PDB entry 9H5B | electron microscopy, 3.60 A resolution | chains BH and BE of the 4 polymer chains in the assembly

== Chain BH ==
Name: Tail fiber protein of Haloferax tailed virus 1 gp42
Source organism: Haloferax tailed virus 1
UniProtKB: A0A410N721 (A0A410N721_HFTV1); residue numbers follow UniProt; this construct covers 1-443
Chain sequence (443 residues; numbered 1 to 443; the number before each row is that of its first residue):
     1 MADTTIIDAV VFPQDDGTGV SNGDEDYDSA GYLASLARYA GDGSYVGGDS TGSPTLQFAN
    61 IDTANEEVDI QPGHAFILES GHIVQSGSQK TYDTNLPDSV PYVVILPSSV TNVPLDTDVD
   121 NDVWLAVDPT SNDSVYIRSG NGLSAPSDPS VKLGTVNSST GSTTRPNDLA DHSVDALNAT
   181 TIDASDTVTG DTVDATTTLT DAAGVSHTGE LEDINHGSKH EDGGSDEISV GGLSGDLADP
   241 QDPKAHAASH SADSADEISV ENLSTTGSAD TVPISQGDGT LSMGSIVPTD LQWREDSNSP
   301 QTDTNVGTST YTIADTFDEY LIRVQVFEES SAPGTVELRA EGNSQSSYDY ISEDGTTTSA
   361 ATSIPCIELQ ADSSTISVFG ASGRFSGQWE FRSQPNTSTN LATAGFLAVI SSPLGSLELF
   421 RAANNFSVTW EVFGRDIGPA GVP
Not modelled in the structure: 1
Bound ions: Mg2+ site 1: V11, Q14, D26, N132; Mg2+ site 2: D16, N22, E25 (shared with E11(BE) of chain BE); Mg2+ site 3: D69, N112; Zn2+ site 1: H216, H220 (shared with 2 residues of chain BG; 2 residues of chain BI); Zn2+ site 2: H246, H250 (shared with 2 residues of chain BG; 2 residues of chain BI)

== Chain BE ==
Name: Baseplate hub
Source organism: Haloferax tailed virus 1
UniProtKB: A0A410N6T6 (A0A410N6T6_HFTV1); residues 1-954 here = UniProt positions 1-954
Chain sequence (954 residues; numbered 1 to 954; the number before each row is that of its first residue):
     1 MPQLGDSKLG ESQLGSPGTL KQGVEWTVVV DGEEQNNVWD VQVVDTANPF GDYAVFKMDD
    61 RGGQAFEAYP RGTRVEAYVS EGTEPLDNRF TGYVVERREN EQQGADVLEV EAYSFDQFLR
   121 RNTVTNDQTG NTISQALADI IQTDTPVRFN AANITVGDDQ ELTRSYQGDP VENALRDFAF
   181 KSTNEDFGVG DDLEFFFQPR ETVHIDRGVD NTQWFRYDIP ELGKEAINEV EVWFDDGEES
   241 VIVDDGTDKL DLQDSLGLPS PGTQRKELQR PLVTDISDAE DIGRKYLAFR NSTLSGTVTT
   301 YGLYDAEPGD TIDITIDPRG IDEEFVIAAI EYRWGVDETI LTVVEKRGDV DDILSELSES
   361 VQRIEMQGAN RDAPKNRITT TNAAAIVSVD VDAGGTSADA DRFVNDGRNA VRDAWTGAGN
   421 PDIANIVVGD DNSGLSRTNT TLGNQTDSVS VTESLPSAKV VEYSATLTQS GVEEIGLETS
   481 TGTLLTRATF ETPVDLSSDT VTVTLTVSND DSVSRGVMTN DGQTAVRDVL ADNSPTLPTD
   541 YGYGDDSTAV AETDTTLGNE LANTSLEEIL IQSASSVSAW NTILGTLAST YPLVVSSSGI
   601 RPAQTAWTTE SDNLAQSGTA LVTVGDYSNG EAEGLDSPGD TLELSFTPEH DIPGEEFALW
   661 CRIETDLGGT DPGPEITVTL DIDGDTYSWV PIGTNTALGL NWYDLANNTF GGSSTYPDTD
   721 IPEGSTVTLS IEATSSSVSG QGHAVDVMAP LDALTRVTGG SDATSAYTFD NNNGGSGGYL
   781 DGPELYPDQL ILSLETATTR RNVSEARFTL TANDTSGNFY VELANDGSTF NRVNNATSGS
   841 VTFASPDTNV DTNISLNRYG SRSTATPQTG FNAQEIDNWE LYADIDAVLP DDIGVTLSRA
   901 IIPPNTSGIV GQTVREAGLK SGSTLLTRHI LAEFLLDTDQ RLASSESTRF TSDN
Not modelled in the structure: 1, 18-954
Bound ions: Mg2+ site 1: E11 (shared with D16(BH), N22(BH), E25(BH) of chain BH); Mg2+ site 2: S16 (shared with 2 residues of chain BI)

== Interface between chain BH and chain BE ==
Contacting residue pairs (22; chain BH residue first):
  P13(BH) with L9(BE), hydrophobic
  D15(BH) with L9(BE); G10(BE)
  D16(BH) with E11(BE)
  N22(BH) with K8(BE), hydrogen bond (backbone-side chain); E11(BE)
  E25(BH) with K8(BE); L9(BE); E11(BE)
  D26(BH) with K8(BE); L9(BE), hydrogen bond (backbone-backbone)
  Y27(BH) with G5(BE); S7(BE); K8(BE)
  D28(BH) with L4(BE); G5(BE), hydrogen bond (backbone-backbone); S7(BE)
  L33(BH) with L4(BE), hydrophobic
  Q85(BH) with G10(BE), hydrogen bond (side chain-backbone)
  K90(BH) with E11(BE), salt bridge
  Y92(BH) with G10(BE), hydrogen bond (side chain-backbone); E11(BE)
Other interface residues (no listed pair), chain BH (15 interface residues in all): F12, Q14, G23

== Overview ==
15 residues of chain BH and 7 residues of chain BE are in contact; the contacts include 5 hydrogen bonds and 1
salt bridge. Among the polar pairs are K90(BH)-E11(BE), N22(BH)-K8(BE) and Q85(BH)-G10(BE). H216(BH) and
H220(BH) coordinate Zn2+ site 1.
Here chain BH is Tail fiber protein of Haloferax tailed virus 1 gp42 and chain BE is Baseplate hub, both from
Haloferax tailed virus 1. Entry 9H5B (Tail fibre of Haloferax tailed virus 1) was determined by electron
microscopy, deposited together with 8QPG, 8QPQ, 8QQN, 8QSI, 8QSY, 9FKB, 9H4P and 9H7V.
